Entry 6WL2 (X-ray diffraction, 3.30 A resolution); this record covers chains A and C of the 3 polymer chains in the assembly.

# Chain A
Protein: H-2 class I histocompatibility antigen, K-B alpha chain
Organism: Mus musculus
Reference sequence: P01901 (HA1B_MOUSE); residues 1-185 here correspond to UniProt positions 22-206 (UniProt number = residue number + 21)
Sequence (185 residues; numbered 1 to 185; the number before each row is that of its first residue):
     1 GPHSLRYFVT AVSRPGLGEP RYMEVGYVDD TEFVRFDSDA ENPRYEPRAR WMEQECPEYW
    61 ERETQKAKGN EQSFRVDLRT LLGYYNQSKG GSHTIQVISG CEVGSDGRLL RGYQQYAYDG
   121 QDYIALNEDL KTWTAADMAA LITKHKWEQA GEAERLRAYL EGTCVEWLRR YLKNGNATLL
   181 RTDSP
Not modelled in the structure: 179-185
Differences from the reference sequence: engineered mutation C56 (Gly77 in P01901), Q121 (Cys142 in P01901)
Disulfides: C101-C164
UniProt features mapped onto this chain:
  - glycosylation (N-linked (GlcNAc...) asparagine): N86, N176

# Chain C
Protein: N15 preTCR beta
Organism: Mus musculus
Sequence (239 residues; row label = number of the first residue in the row):
     1 DSGVVQSPRH IIKEKGGRSV LTCIPISGHS NVVWYQQTLG KELKFLIQHY EKVERDKGFL
    61 PCRFSVQQFD DYHSEMNMSA LELEDSAMYF CASSLRWGDE QYFGPGTRLT VVEDLRNVTP
   121 PKVSLREPSK AEIANKQKAT LQCQARGFFP DHVELSWWVN GKEVHSGVST DPQAYKESNY
   181 SYSLSSRLRV SATFWHNPRN HFRCQVQFHG LSEEDKWPEG SPKPVTQNIS AEAWGRADS
Not modelled in the structure: 1, 239
Disulfides: C23-C91, C143-C204
What the authors report for this chain:
  - conformationally variable residues (side-chain flip): W97

# Interface between chain A and chain C
Pairs across the interface (19; chain A residue first):
  K131(A) with E42(C), salt bridge
  K146(A) with G98(C)
  Q149(A) with E100(C), hydrogen bond; Q101(C), hydrogen bond (backbone-backbone)
  A150(A) with G98(C); D99(C); Q101(C), hydrogen bond (backbone-side chain)
  G151(A) with Q101(C)
  E154(A) with Y35(C); L43(C); F45(C)
  R155(A) with F45(C); Q48(C); D56(C), salt bridge
  R157(A) with E42(C), salt bridge
  A158(A) with F45(C), hydrophobic; F59(C), hydrophobic
  E161(A) with F59(C)
  T163(A) with K57(C)
Also at the interface, not in a pair above, chain A (13 interface residues in all): S73, G162
Also at the interface, not in a pair above, chain C (14 interface residues in all): G58, W97
From the paper, about this interface:
  - residue pairs: K131(A)-E42(C) (salt bridge), R157(A)-E42(C) (salt bridge)
  - interface residues, chain C: W97(C), E100(C), Q101(C)

# In short
The interface between chain A and chain C involves 13 residues on one side and 14 on the other, with 3
hydrogen bonds and 3 salt bridges. Among the polar pairs are K131(A)-E42(C), R155(A)-D56(C) and
R157(A)-E42(C). The authors report salt bridges between K131(A) and E42(C) and R157(A) and E42(C). From the
paper: interface residues W97(C), E100(C) and Q101(C); conformational variability at W97(C).
Chain A is H-2 class I histocompatibility antigen, K-B alpha chain and chain C is N15 preTCR beta, both from
Mus musculus; the structure, preTCRbeta-pMHC complex crystal structure, was determined by X-ray diffraction
(same publication as 6WL3, 6WL4 and 7JI2).
